4LK1 - chains C and E of the 6 polymer chains in the assembly; structure by X-ray diffraction, 3.84 A resolution.

Chain C:
Molecule: DNA-directed RNA polymerase subunit beta
Organism: Escherichia coli
Notes: EC 2.7.7.6
UniProtKB: C9QV90 (C9QV90_ECOD1); residues 1-1342 here = UniProt positions 1-1342
Chain sequence (1342 residues; numbered 1 to 1342; the number before each row is that of its first residue):
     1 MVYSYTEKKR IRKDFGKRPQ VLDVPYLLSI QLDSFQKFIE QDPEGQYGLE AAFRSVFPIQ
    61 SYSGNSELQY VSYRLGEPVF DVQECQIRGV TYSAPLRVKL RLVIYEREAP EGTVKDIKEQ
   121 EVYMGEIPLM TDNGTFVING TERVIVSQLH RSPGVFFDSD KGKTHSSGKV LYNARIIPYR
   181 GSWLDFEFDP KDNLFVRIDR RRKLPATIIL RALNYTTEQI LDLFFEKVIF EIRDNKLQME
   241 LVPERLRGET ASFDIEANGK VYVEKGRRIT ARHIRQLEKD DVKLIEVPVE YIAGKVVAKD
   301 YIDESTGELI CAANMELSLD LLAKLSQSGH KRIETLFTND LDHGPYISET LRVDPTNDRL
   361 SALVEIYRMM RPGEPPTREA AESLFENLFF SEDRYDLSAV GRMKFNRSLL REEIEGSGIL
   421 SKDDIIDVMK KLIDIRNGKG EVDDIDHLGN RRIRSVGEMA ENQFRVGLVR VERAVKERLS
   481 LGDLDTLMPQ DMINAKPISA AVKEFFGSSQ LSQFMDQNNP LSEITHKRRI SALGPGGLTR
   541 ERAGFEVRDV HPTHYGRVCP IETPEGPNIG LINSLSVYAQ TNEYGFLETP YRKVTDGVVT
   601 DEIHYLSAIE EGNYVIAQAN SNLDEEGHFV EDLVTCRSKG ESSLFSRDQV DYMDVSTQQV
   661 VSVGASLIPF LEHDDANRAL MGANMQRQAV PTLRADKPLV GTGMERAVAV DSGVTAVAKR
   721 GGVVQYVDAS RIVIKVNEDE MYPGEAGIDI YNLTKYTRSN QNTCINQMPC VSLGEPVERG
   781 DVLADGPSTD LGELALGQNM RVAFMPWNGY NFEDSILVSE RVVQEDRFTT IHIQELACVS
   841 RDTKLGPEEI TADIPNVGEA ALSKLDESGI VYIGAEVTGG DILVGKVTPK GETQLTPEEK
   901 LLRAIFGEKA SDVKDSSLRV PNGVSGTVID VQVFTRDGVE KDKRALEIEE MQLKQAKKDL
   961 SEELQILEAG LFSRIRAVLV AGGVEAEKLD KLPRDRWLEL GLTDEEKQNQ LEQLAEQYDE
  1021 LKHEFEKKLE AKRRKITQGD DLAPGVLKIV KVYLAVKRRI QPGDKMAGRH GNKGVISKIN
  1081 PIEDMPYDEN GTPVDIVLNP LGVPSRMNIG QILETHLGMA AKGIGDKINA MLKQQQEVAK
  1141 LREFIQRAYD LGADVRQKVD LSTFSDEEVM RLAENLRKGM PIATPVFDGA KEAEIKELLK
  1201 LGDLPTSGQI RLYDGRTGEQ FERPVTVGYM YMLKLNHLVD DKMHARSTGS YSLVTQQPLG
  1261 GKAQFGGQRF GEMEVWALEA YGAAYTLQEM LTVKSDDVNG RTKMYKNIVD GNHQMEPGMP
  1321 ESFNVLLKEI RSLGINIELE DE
Unresolved in the structure: 1-2

Chain E:
Molecule: DNA-directed RNA polymerase subunit omega
Organism: Escherichia coli
Notes: EC 2.7.7.6
UniProtKB: C9QUL2 (C9QUL2_ECOD1); numbering as in UniProt (aligned over 1-91)
Chain sequence (91 residues; each row starts with the number of its first residue):
     1 MARVTVQDAV EKIGNRFDLV LVAARRARQM QVGGKDPLVP EENDKTTVIA LREIEEGLIN
    61 NQILDVRERQ EQQEQEAAEL QAVTAIAEGR R
Unresolved in the structure: 1, 91

Chain C / chain E interface:
Residue-residue contacts - 7 pairs, chain C then chain E:
  Gly1282(C) - Phe17(E)
  Gly1311(C) - Gln31(E)
  Asn1312(C) - Gln31(E)
  Asn1312(C) - Val32(E)
  His1313(C) - Arg28(E)  hydrogen bond (backbone-side chain)
  His1313(C) - Gln31(E)  hydrogen bond (backbone-side chain)
  Gln1314(C) - Arg28(E)  hydrogen bond
Other interface residues (no listed pair), chain C (6 interface residues in all): Tyr1285
Other interface residues (no listed pair), chain E (5 interface residues in all): Leu21

Overview:
6 residues of chain C face 5 of chain E across their interface; the contacts include 3 hydrogen bonds. Polar
pairs include His1313(C)-Arg28(E), His1313(C)-Gln31(E) and Gln1314(C)-Arg28(E).
Here chain C is DNA-directed RNA polymerase subunit beta and chain E is DNA-directed RNA polymerase subunit
omega, both from Escherichia coli. Entry 4LK1 (Crystal Structure Analysis of the E.coli holoenzyme) was
determined by X-ray diffraction, deposited together with 4LJZ, 4LK0 and 4LLG.
